PDB entry 7K58 | electron microscopy, 4.00 A resolution | chains K and J of the 17 polymer chains in the assembly

# Chain K
Molecule: Dynein light chain
Source organism: Tetrahymena thermophila
UniProtKB: Q1HFV9 (Q1HFV9_TETTH); residues 4-93 here = UniProt positions 4-93
Sequence (90 residues; row label = number of the first residue in the row):
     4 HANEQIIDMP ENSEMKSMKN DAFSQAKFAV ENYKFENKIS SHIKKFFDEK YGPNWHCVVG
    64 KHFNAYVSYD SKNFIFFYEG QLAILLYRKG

# Chain J
Molecule: Dynein light chain
Source organism: Tetrahymena thermophila
UniProtKB: Q22R86 (Q22R86_TETTS); numbering as in UniProt (aligned over 16-110)
Sequence (95 residues; numbered 16 to 110; the number before each row is that of its first residue):
    16 QQYKTFMGAR VLWPPEAADD ILEGAIRETQ DALKKFEIAR EGQKIAEHLK KYMDDHFDPY
    76 WHVFFGKNFG CQAVHNKNRF IYFYIEKTAF LMYQT
Construct notes: conflict Ala32 (Cys in Q22R86)

# How chain K and chain J interact
Pairs across the interface - 52 pairs, chain K then chain J:
  Glu39(K) - Gly85(J)
  Asn40(K) - Gly85(J)
  Asn40(K) - Cys86(J)
  Asn40(K) - Gln87(J)
  Ser43(K) - Gly85(J)  hydrogen bond (side chain-backbone)
  Ser43(K) - Cys86(J)
  Ser43(K) - Gln87(J)
  Ser44(K) - Gln87(J)
  Lys47(K) - Gln87(J)
  Lys47(K) - Val89(J)
  Lys48(K) - Gln87(J)
  His59(K) - His77(J)
  His59(K) - Val89(J)
  His59(K) - Tyr108(J)
  His59(K) - Thr110(J)
  Cys60(K) - Gln87(J)
  Val61(K) - Phe79(J)  hydrophobic
  Val61(K) - Phe84(J)  hydrophobic
  Val61(K) - Cys86(J)  hydrophobic
  Val62(K) - Phe84(J)
  Val62(K) - Gly85(J)  hydrogen bond (backbone-backbone)
  Gly63(K) - Asn83(J)
  Gly63(K) - Phe84(J)
  Lys64(K) - Asn83(J)
  His65(K) - Gly81(J)
  His65(K) - Lys82(J)
  His65(K) - Asn83(J)  hydrogen bond (backbone-backbone)
  Phe66(K) - Phe80(J)
  Phe66(K) - Gly81(J)
  Asn67(K) - Gly57(J)
  Asn67(K) - Gln58(J)  hydrogen bond (side chain-backbone)
  Asn67(K) - Phe79(J)
  Asn67(K) - Phe80(J)  hydrogen bond (backbone-backbone)
  Ala68(K) - Gln58(J)
  Ala68(K) - Val78(J)
  Ala68(K) - Phe79(J)  hydrophobic
  Tyr69(K) - Gln58(J)
  Tyr69(K) - Glu62(J)  hydrogen bond
  Tyr69(K) - Lys65(J)
  Tyr69(K) - Lys66(J)
  Tyr69(K) - Val78(J)  hydrogen bond (backbone-backbone)
  Val70(K) - His77(J)
  Ser71(K) - Lys65(J)
  Ser71(K) - Tyr75(J)
  Ser71(K) - His77(J)
  Leu88(K) - Phe79(J)  hydrophobic
  Tyr90(K) - His77(J)  hydrogen bond
  Tyr90(K) - Phe79(J)
  Tyr90(K) - Tyr108(J)  hydrogen bond
  Lys92(K) - Tyr75(J)
  Lys92(K) - His77(J)
  Lys92(K) - Thr110(J)
Also at the interface, not in a pair above, chain J (22 interface residues in all): Ala61, Trp76

# Overview
Chain K and chain J each contribute 22 residues to their interface; the contacts include 9 hydrogen bonds.
Among the polar pairs are Ser43(K)-Gly85(J), Asn67(K)-Gln58(J) and Tyr69(K)-Glu62(J).
Chain K is Dynein light chain and chain J is Dynein light chain, both from Tetrahymena thermophila; the
structure, Structure of outer-arm dyneins bound to microtubule with microtubule binding state 1(MTBS-1), was
determined by electron microscopy, deposited together with 7K5B, 7KEK, 7MWG and 7N32.
